9B1D - chains C and D of the 12 polymer chains in the assembly; structure by electron microscopy, 3.30 A resolution.

== Chain C ==
Name: Actin-like protein ARP6
Source organism: Saccharomyces cerevisiae W303
Reference sequence: Q12509 (ARP6_YEAST); numbering as in UniProt (aligned over 1-438)
Chain sequence (438 residues; numbered 1 to 438; the number before each row is that of its first residue):
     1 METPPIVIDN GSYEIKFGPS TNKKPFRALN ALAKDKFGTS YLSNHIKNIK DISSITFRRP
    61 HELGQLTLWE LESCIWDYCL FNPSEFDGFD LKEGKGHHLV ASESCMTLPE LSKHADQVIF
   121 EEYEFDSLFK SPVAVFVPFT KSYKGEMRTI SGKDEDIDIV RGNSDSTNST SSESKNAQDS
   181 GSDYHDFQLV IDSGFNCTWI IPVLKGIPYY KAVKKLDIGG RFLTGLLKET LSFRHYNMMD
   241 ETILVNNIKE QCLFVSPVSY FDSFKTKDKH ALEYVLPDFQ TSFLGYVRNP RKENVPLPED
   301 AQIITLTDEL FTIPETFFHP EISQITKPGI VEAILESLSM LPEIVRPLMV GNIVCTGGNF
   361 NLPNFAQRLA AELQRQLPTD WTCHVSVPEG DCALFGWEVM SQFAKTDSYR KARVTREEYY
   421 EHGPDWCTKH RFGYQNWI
Unresolved in the structure: 1, 156-181
Residues lining bound ligands: ATP-gamma-S (AGS; phosphothiophosphoric acid-adenylate ester): Gly11, Ser12, Tyr13, Glu14, Lys16, Ser193, Gly194, Phe195, Asn196, Cys197, Gly220, Asn246, Lys249, Glu250, Gly357, Gly358, Asn359, Asn361, Leu362, Ala393

== Chain D ==
Name: Vacuolar protein sorting-associated protein 71
Source organism: Saccharomyces cerevisiae W303
Reference sequence: Q03433 (VPS71_YEAST); residue numbers follow UniProt; this construct covers 1-280
Chain sequence (280 residues; row label = number of the first residue in the row):
     1 MKALVEEIDK KTYNPDIYFT SLDPQARRYT SKKINKQGTI STSRPVKRIN YSLADLEARL
    61 YTSRSEGDGN SISRQDDRNS KNSHSFEERY TQQEILQSDR RFMELNTENF SDLPNVPTLL
   121 SDLTGVPRDR IESTTKPISQ TSDGLSALMG GSSFVKEHSK YGHGWVLKPE TLREIQLSYK
   181 STKLPKPKRK NTNRIVALKK VLSSKRNLHS FLDSALLNLM DKNVIYHNVY NKRYFKVLPL
   241 ITTCSICGGY DSISSCVNCG NKICSVSCFK LHNETRCRNR
Unresolved in the structure: 23-89, 139-164
Metal / ion sites: Zn2+ site 1: Cys244, Cys247, Cys264, Cys268; Zn2+ site 2: Cys256, Asn258, Cys259, His272
Curated features (UniProtKB/Swiss-Prot):
  - zinc finger: Cys244 to Cys277 (HIT-type)
  - binding site (Zn(2+)): Cys244, Cys247, Cys256, Cys259, Cys264, Cys268, His272, Cys277

== Chain C / chain D interface ==
Contacting residue pairs (112):
  Leu32(C) with Ser178(D)
  Lys34(C) with Glu174(D), salt bridge
  Ser40(C) with Glu174(D), hydrogen bond
  Leu42(C) with Ser178(D)
  His45(C) with Ser181(D)
  Thr56(C) with Asn109(D)
  Phe57(C) with Glu108(D); Asn109(D), hydrogen bond (backbone-side chain)
  Arg58(C) with Val166(D), hydrogen bond (side chain-backbone); Leu167(D)
  Arg59(C) with Glu108(D), salt bridge
  Glu62(C) with Asn207(D); Leu208(D)
  Leu63(C) with Asn106(D)
  Gln65(C) with Leu208(D); Tyr226(D), hydrogen bond
  Thr67(C) with Leu208(D)
  Leu68(C) with Arg206(D)
  Glu70(C) with Leu202(D); Ser203(D), hydrogen bond (side chain-backbone); Ser204(D), hydrogen bond (side chain-backbone)
  Cys74(C) with Ile175(D), hydrophobic
  Tyr78(C) with Thr182(D)
  Phe81(C) with Leu184(D)
  Pro83(C) with Lys183(D); Leu184(D), hydrophobic
  Asp90(C) with Leu184(D)
  Lys92(C) with Lys186(D), hydrogen bond (backbone-side chain)
  Glu93(C) with Lys186(D)
  Met106(C) with Val224(D); Ile225(D); Val229(D), hydrophobic
  Leu108(C) with Leu217(D), hydrophobic; Ile225(D), hydrophobic
  Pro109(C) with Leu217(D)
  Glu110(C) with Leu217(D)
  Leu111(C) with Phe211(D), hydrophobic
  His114(C) with Val201(D)
  Gln117(C) with Leu198(D)
  Val118(C) with Leu198(D), hydrophobic; Leu202(D), hydrophobic
  Glu121(C) with Arg194(D), salt bridge; Leu198(D)
  Glu122(C) with Arg189(D), salt bridge
  Val213(C) with Val229(D)
  Lys214(C) with Asn228(D), hydrogen bond (side chain-backbone); Val229(D); Tyr230(D), hydrogen bond (side chain-backbone)
  Lys215(C) with Val229(D), hydrogen bond (backbone-backbone); Tyr230(D)
  Asp217(C) with Phe102(D)
  Ile218(C) with Phe102(D), hydrophobic
  Arg221(C) with Asn106(D)
  Phe222(C) with Phe102(D), hydrophobic; Leu105(D), hydrophobic; Asn106(D), hydrogen bond (backbone-side chain)
  Gly225(C) with Leu105(D)
  Leu226(C) with Leu105(D)
  Phe233(C) with Arg276(D)
  Arg234(C) with Ile246(D), hydrogen bond (side chain-backbone); Cys247(D)
  Met239(C) with Phe110(D), hydrophobic
  Thr242(C) with Glu108(D)
  Tyr260(C) with Thr243(D); Gly248(D), hydrogen bond (side chain-backbone)
  Phe261(C) with Ile241(D), hydrophobic; Tyr250(D)
  Phe264(C) with Cys247(D); Gly248(D); Gly249(D)
  Lys265(C) with Tyr250(D); Asp251(D), salt bridge
  Phe318(C) with Leu238(D)
  His319(C) with Pro239(D); Ile241(D)
  Glu321(C) with Lys236(D), salt bridge; Pro239(D); Leu240(D); Ile241(D), hydrogen bond (side chain-backbone)
  Ile322(C) with Ile241(D), hydrophobic; Thr243(D)
  Ser323(C) with Arg101(D), hydrogen bond (backbone-side chain)
  Gln324(C) with Ser98(D); Arg101(D), hydrogen bond (backbone-side chain)
  Ile325(C) with Arg101(D); Phe102(D), hydrophobic
  Thr326(C) with Ser98(D); Asp99(D), hydrogen bond
  Lys327(C) with Asp99(D), salt bridge; Phe102(D)
  Pro328(C) with Asn231(D); Phe235(D)
  Glu332(C) with Asn231(D); Tyr234(D); Phe235(D); Lys236(D), salt bridge; Val237(D)
  Ala333(C) with Asn231(D)
  Leu335(C) with Tyr234(D), hydrophobic
  Glu336(C) with Asn231(D); Lys232(D), hydrogen bond (side chain-backbone); Arg233(D), hydrogen bond (side chain-backbone); Tyr234(D), hydrogen bond (side chain-backbone)
  Glu372(C) with Leu238(D)
  Gln376(C) with Val237(D)
  Tyr419(C) with Arg194(D)
  His422(C) with Arg194(D)
  Pro424(C) with Arg194(D)
  Tyr434(C) with Asp221(D); Val224(D)
  Gln435(C) with Asp221(D)
  Ile438(C) with Val224(D), hydrophobic
Other interface residues (no listed pair), chain C (87 interface residues in all): Trp69, Ser73, Asp77, Asn82, Ser84, Thr107, Phe195, Trp199, Lys228, Glu229, Asp240, Asp308, Val331, Ser339, Tyr420, Gly423
Other interface residues (no listed pair), chain D (68 interface residues in all): Tyr90, Ile95, Leu119, Leu123, Pro185, Ala197, Lys205, Leu212, Leu216, Thr242, Thr275

== In short ==
Chain C and chain D form an interface of 87 and 68 residues respectively, with 20 hydrogen bonds and 8 salt
bridges. Polar contacts include Lys34(C)-Glu174(D), Arg59(C)-Glu108(D) and Glu121(C)-Arg194(D). Ligands of
chain C: ATP-gamma-S. From UniProt: 8 Zn2+-binding residues on chain D.
Chain C is Actin-like protein ARP6 and chain D is Vacuolar protein sorting-associated protein 71, both from
Saccharomyces cerevisiae W303; the structure, Cryo-EM structure of native SWR1 bound to DNA (composite
structure), was determined by electron microscopy together with 9B1E from the same study.
